Entry 8DBT (electron microscopy, 3.10 A resolution); this record covers chains C and E of the 22 polymer chains in the assembly.

[Chain C]
Name: ATP synthase subunit alpha
Organism: Escherichia coli
Notes: EC 7.1.2.2
Reference sequence: A0A7U9G3U3 (A0A7U9G3U3_ECOLX); numbering as in UniProt (aligned over 1-513)
Sequence (513 residues; each row starts with the number of its first residue):
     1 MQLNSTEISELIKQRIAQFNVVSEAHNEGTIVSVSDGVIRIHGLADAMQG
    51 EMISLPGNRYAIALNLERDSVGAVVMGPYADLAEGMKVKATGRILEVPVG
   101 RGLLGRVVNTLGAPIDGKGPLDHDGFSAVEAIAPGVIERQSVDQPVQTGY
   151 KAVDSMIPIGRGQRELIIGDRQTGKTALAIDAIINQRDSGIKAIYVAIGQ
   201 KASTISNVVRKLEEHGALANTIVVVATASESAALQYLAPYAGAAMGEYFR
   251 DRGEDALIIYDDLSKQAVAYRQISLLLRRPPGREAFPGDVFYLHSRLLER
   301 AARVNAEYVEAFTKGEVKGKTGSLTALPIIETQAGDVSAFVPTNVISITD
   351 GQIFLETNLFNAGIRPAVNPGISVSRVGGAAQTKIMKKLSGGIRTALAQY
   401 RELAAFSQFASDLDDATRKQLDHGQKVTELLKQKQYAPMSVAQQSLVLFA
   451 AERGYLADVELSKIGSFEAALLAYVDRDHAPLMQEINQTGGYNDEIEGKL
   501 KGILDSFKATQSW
Unresolved in the structure: 1, 512-513
Differences from the reference sequence: conflict Ala47 (Cys in A0A7U9G3U3), Ala90 (Cys in A0A7U9G3U3), Ala193 (Cys in A0A7U9G3U3), Ala243 (Cys in A0A7U9G3U3)
Bound ions: Mg2+: Thr176 (together with ATP)
Ligand contacts: ATP (adenosine-5'-triphosphate): Tyr150, Asp170, Arg171, Gln172, Thr173, Gly174, Lys175, Thr176, Ala177, Phe360, Arg365, Pro366, Gln433, Lys434, Gln435

[Chain E]
Name: ATP synthase subunit beta
Organism: Escherichia coli
Notes: EC 7.1.2.2
Reference sequence: A0A192CEZ8 (A0A192CEZ8_ECOLX); residues 0-459 here correspond to UniProt positions 1-460 (UniProt number = residue number + 1)
Sequence (471 residues; numbered -11 to 459; the number before each row is that of its first residue; numbers below 1 keep their minus sign (Met-11 is residue -11)):
   -11 MRGSHHHHHHGMATGKIVQVIGAVVDVEFPQDAVPRVYDALEVQNGNERL
    39 VLEVQQQLGGGIVRTIAMGSSDGLRRGLDVKDLEHPIEVPVGKATLGRIM
    89 NVLGEPVDMKGEIGEEERWAIHRAAPSYEELSNSQELLETGIKVIDLMAP
   139 FAKGGKVGLFGGAGVGKTVNMMELIRNIAIEHSGYSVFAGVGERTREGND
   189 FYHEMTDSNVIDKVSLVYGQMNEPPGNRLRVALTGLTMAEKFRDEGRDVL
   239 LFVDNIYRYTLAGTEVSALLGRMPSAVGYQPTLAEEMGVLQERITSTKTG
   289 SITSVQAVYVPADDLTDPSPATTFAHLDATVVLSRQIASLGIYPAVDPLD
   339 STSRQLDPLVVGQEHYDTARGVQSILQRYQELKDIIAILGMDELSEEDKL
   389 VVARARKIQRFLSQPFFVAEVFTGSPGKYVSLKDTIRGFKGIMEGEYDHL
   439 PEQAFYMVGSIEEAVEKAKKL
Unresolved in the structure: -11 to -1
Differences from the reference sequence: initiating methionine (-11); expression tag (-10 to -1); conflict Ala137 (Cys138 in A0A192CEZ8)
Ligand contacts: ADP (adenosine-5'-diphosphate): Ala151, Gly152, Val153, Gly154, Lys155, Thr156, Val157, Tyr331, Phe404, Ala407, Phe410, Thr411

[How chain C and chain E interact]
Contacting residue pairs - 61 pairs, chain C then chain E:
  Ile8(C) - Gly48(E)
  Glu10(C) - Gln19(E)  hydrogen bond
  Val32(C) - Gly47(E)
  Ser33(C) - Gln45(E)  hydrogen bond (side chain-backbone)
  Ser33(C) - Leu46(E)
  Val34(C) - Gln44(E)
  Val34(C) - Gln45(E)  hydrogen bond (backbone-backbone)
  Ser35(C) - Gln44(E)
  Asp36(C) - Gln44(E)
  Asp36(C) - Arg260(E)  salt bridge
  Tyr79(C) - Tyr26(E)
  Ala80(C) - Val25(E)
  Ala83(C) - Gln45(E)
  Glu84(C) - Val22(E)
  Glu84(C) - Gln45(E)  hydrogen bond (backbone-side chain)
  Glu84(C) - Gly47(E)
  Glu84(C) - Gly48(E)
  Glu84(C) - Gly49(E)  hydrogen bond (side chain-backbone)
  Ile115(C) - Tyr116(E)
  Arg171(C) - Phe312(E)
  Arg171(C) - Asp338(E)  salt bridge
  Lys201(C) - Glu280(E)
  Lys201(C) - His314(E)  hydrogen bond (side chain-backbone)
  Lys201(C) - Leu315(E)  hydrogen bond (side chain-backbone)
  Lys201(C) - Asp316(E)  salt bridge
  Lys201(C) - Arg342(E)
  Ala202(C) - Leu119(E)  hydrophobic
  Ala202(C) - Glu280(E)  hydrogen bond (backbone-side chain)
  Ser203(C) - Leu119(E)
  Thr204(C) - Arg342(E)
  Ser206(C) - Tyr116(E)
  Ser206(C) - Asn121(E)  hydrogen bond
  Val209(C) - Tyr116(E)
  Arg210(C) - Asn121(E)  hydrogen bond
  Ala228(C) - Gly276(E)
  Ala228(C) - His314(E)
  Glu230(C) - Glu273(E)
  Gln272(C) - Pro269(E)
  Gln272(C) - Thr270(E)
  Gln272(C) - Glu273(E)
  Leu275(C) - Met261(E)  hydrophobic
  Leu275(C) - Ser263(E)
  Leu275(C) - Pro269(E)  hydrophobic
  Arg278(C) - Gly259(E)  hydrogen bond (side chain-backbone)
  Arg279(C) - Met261(E)
  Ala285(C) - Ser263(E)
  Ala285(C) - Ala264(E)
  Gln333(C) - Thr304(E)
  Gln333(C) - Ala309(E)
  Asn358(C) - Gln365(E)  hydrogen bond
  Asn361(C) - Leu337(E)  hydrogen bond (side chain-backbone)
  Asn361(C) - Gln361(E)
  Asn361(C) - Ser362(E)
  Asn361(C) - Gln365(E)
  Ala362(C) - Gln365(E)
  Arg365(C) - Tyr354(E)
  Arg365(C) - Arg358(E)
  Arg365(C) - Gln361(E)
  Gln408(C) - Arg366(E)
  Gln408(C) - Ser383(E)
  Gln408(C) - Asp386(E)  hydrogen bond
Also at the interface, not in a pair above, chain C (50 interface residues in all): Asp81, Leu82, Asp116, Gly117, Gln172, Ile205, Asn207, Thr227, Ser229, Lys265, Val268, Arg271, Leu276, Pro281, Glu284, Ala334, Phe360
Also at the interface, not in a pair above, chain E (52 interface residues in all): Arg24, Glu117, Pro262, Ala272, Val277, Thr283, Leu303, Ala313, Thr340, Glu369, Leu370, Ile373

[Overview]
50 residues of chain C face 52 of chain E across their interface; the contacts include 14 hydrogen bonds and 3
salt bridges. Polar pairs include Asp36(C)-Arg260(E), Arg171(C)-Asp338(E) and Lys201(C)-Asp316(E). Ligands of
chain C: ATP. Chain E binds ADP.
Here chain C is ATP synthase subunit alpha and chain E is ATP synthase subunit beta, both from Escherichia
coli. Entry 8DBT (E. coli ATP synthase imaged in 10mM MgATP State2 "down) was determined by electron
microscopy (same publication as 8DBP, 8DBQ, 8DBR, 8DBS, 8DBU, 8DBV and 8DBW).
